Entry 8G4O (electron microscopy, 3.06 A resolution); this record covers chains A and H of the 9 polymer chains in the assembly.

[Chain A]
Protein: Gamma-aminobutyric acid receptor subunit alpha-1
From: Mus musculus
UniProtKB: P62812 (GBRA1_MOUSE); residues -26 to 428 here correspond to UniProt positions 1-455 (UniProt number = residue number + 27)
Amino-acid sequence (455 residues; each row starts with the number of its first residue; numbers below 1 keep their minus sign (Met-26 is residue -26)):
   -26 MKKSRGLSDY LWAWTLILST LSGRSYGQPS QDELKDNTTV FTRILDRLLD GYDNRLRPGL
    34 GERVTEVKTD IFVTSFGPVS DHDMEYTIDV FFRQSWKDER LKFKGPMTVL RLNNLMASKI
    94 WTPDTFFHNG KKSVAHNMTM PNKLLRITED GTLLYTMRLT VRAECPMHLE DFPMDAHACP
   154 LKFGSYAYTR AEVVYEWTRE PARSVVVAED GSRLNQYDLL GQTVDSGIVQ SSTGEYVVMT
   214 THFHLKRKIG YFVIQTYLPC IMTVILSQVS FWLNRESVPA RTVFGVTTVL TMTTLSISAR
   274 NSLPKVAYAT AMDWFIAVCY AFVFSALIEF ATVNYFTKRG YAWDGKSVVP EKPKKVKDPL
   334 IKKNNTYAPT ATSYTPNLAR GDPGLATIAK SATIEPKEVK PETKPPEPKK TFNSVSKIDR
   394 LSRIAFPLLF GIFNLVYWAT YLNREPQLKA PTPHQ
Not modelled in the structure: -26 to 8, 311-387, 419-428
Disulfide bonds: Cys138-Cys152
Covalently attached groups: glycan linked to Asn110
Ligand contacts: gamma-amino-butanoic acid (ABU): Phe64, Arg66, Thr129
UniProt features mapped onto this chain:
  - binding site (4-aminobutanoate): Arg66, Thr129
  - glycosylation (N-linked (GlcNAc...) asparagine): Asn10, Asn110
What the authors report for this chain:
  - binding site for the ligand YNL: Phe99, His101, Tyr159, Ser204, Tyr209
  - specificity-determining residues: Ser204 (proposed by the authors, not directly observed)

[Chain H]
Protein: Heavy Chain of 8E3 Fab
From: Mus musculus
Notes: antibody fragment or engineered binder
Amino-acid sequence (223 residues; each row starts with the number of its first residue; a row labelled like 82A-82C holds insertion residues (82A, then the next letters in order)):
     1 EIQLQQSGPE LVKPGTSVKV SCKASGYSFT DYNMYWVKQS HGKSLEWIGY ID
   52A P
    53 YNADTTYNRE FKGKATLTVD KSSSTAFMHL
82A-82C NSL
    83 TSEDSAVYYC ARKRNNFY
  100A F
   101 DYWGQGTPLT VSSAKTTPPS VYPLAPGCGD TTGSSVTLGC LVKGYFPESV TVTWNSGSLS
   161 SSVHTFPALL QSGLYTMSSS VTVPSSTWPS QTVTCSVAHP ASSTTVDKKS AALEVLFQ
Not modelled in the structure: 113-218
Disulfide bonds: Cys22-Cys92

[Chain A / chain H interface]
Pairs across the interface (10; chain A residue first):
  Lys70(A) - Asp31(H)  salt bridge
  Thr121(A) - Tyr53(H)
  Glu122(A) - Tyr53(H)
  Asp123(A) - Tyr53(H)
  Glu169(A) - Asn97(H)
  Glu169(A) - Asn98(H)
  Trp170(A) - Asn98(H)  hydrogen bond (backbone-side chain)
  Arg172(A) - Asn98(H)
  Glu173(A) - Tyr35(H)
  Glu173(A) - Tyr50(H)  hydrogen bond
Other interface residues (no listed pair), chain A (11 interface residues in all): Glu39, Pro174, Ser199
Other interface residues (no listed pair), chain H (9 interface residues in all): Tyr32, Arg96, Phe99

[Overview]
The interface between chain A and chain H involves 11 residues on one side and 9 on the other, with 2 hydrogen
bonds and 1 salt bridge. Polar contacts include Lys70(A)-Asp31(H), Trp170(A)-Asn98(H) and Glu173(A)-Tyr50(H).
The paper reports a binding site for the ligand YNL at Phe99(A), His101(A) and Tyr159(A) among others; the
specificity determinant Ser204(A).
Chain A is Gamma-aminobutyric acid receptor subunit alpha-1 and chain H is Heavy Chain of 8E3 Fab, both from
Mus musculus; the structure, Native GABA-A receptor from the mouse brain, alpha1-beta2-gamma2 subtype, in
complex with didesethylflurazepam and endogenous GABA, was determined by electron microscopy together with
8FOI, 8G4N, 8G4X, 8G5F, 8G5G and 8G5H from the same study.
